Entry 7V1A (X-ray diffraction, 1.84 A resolution); this record covers chains A and B.

== Chain A ==
Molecule: Talin-1
Source organism: Mus musculus
Notes: fragment: R7R8 domain
UniProt: P26039 (TLN1_MOUSE); residue numbers follow UniProt; this construct covers 1357-1657
Amino-acid sequence (301 residues; each row starts with the number of its first residue):
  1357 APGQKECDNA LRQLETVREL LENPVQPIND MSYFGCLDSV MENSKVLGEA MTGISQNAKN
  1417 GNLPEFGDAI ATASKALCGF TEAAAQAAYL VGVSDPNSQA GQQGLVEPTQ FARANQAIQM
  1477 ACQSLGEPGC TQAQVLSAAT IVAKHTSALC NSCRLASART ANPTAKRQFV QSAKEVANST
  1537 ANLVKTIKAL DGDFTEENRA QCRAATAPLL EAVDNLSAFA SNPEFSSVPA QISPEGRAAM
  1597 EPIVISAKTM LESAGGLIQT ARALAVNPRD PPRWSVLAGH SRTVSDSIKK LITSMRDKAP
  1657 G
Disordered / not traced: 1657
Swiss-Prot annotation at these positions:
  - modified residue: K1544 (N6-acetyllysine)
  - mutagenesis: G1404 (G1404L: Does not affect focal adhesion (FA) formation, cell adhesion and spreading. Impairs the interaction with KANK1 and abrogates KANK1 association with FAs ...), W1630 (W1630A: Impairs the interaction with KANK1), S1641 (S1641E: Does not significantly affect the interaction with KANK1)

== Chain B ==
Molecule: Asp-ile-asp-gln-met-phe-ser-thr-leu-leu-gly-glu-MK8-asp-leu-leu-MK8-gln-ser
Amino-acid sequence (19 residues; each row starts with the number of its first residue):
     7 DIDQMFSTLL GELDLLLQS
Modified positions: L19 (2-methyl-L-norleucine; MK8); L23 (2-methyl-L-norleucine; MK8)
Glycans and other covalent adducts: covalent link L19-L23
Reported in the primary citation:
  - conformationally variable residues (helix shift): L15
  - mutagenesis - T14E: increased binding to Talin-1 (chain A)
  - mutagenesis - T14E: decreased binding to beta3-THD

== How chain A and chain B interact ==
Residue-residue contacts (18):
  L1492(A) - F12(B)  hydrophobic
  A1495(A) - F12(B)  hydrophobic
  T1496(A) - L15(B)
  A1499(A) - L15(B)
  A1499(A) - L16(B)  hydrophobic
  S1503(A) - L15(B)
  S1503(A) - L16(B)
  S1503(A) - G17(B)
  C1506(A) - L19(B)
  C1506(A) - L22(B)  hydrophobic
  V1526(A) - L22(B)  hydrophobic
  V1526(A) - S25(B)
  A1529(A) - L22(B)  hydrophobic
  K1530(A) - L22(B)
  K1530(A) - L23(B)
  K1530(A) - S25(B)  hydrogen bond (side chain-backbone)
  N1534(A) - L23(B)
  K1544(A) - D9(B)  salt bridge
Other interface residues (no listed pair), chain A (15 interface residues in all): K1500, N1507, A1533, V1540
Other interface residues (no listed pair), chain B (12 interface residues in all): I8, M11, E18
The authors on this interface:
  - pairs named by the authors: T1496(A)-L15(B) (hydrophobic contact), A1499(A)-L15(B) (hydrophobic contact)
  - interface residues, chain B: F12(B), L15(B), L16(B), L22(B)

== Overview ==
15 residues of chain A and 12 residues of chain B are in contact; the contacts include 1 hydrogen bond and 1
salt bridge. Polar contacts include K1544(A)-D9(B) and K1530(A)-S25(B). The authors report hydrophobic
contacts between T1496(A) and L15(B) and A1499(A) and L15(B). The paper reports that T14E of chain B increases
binding to Talin-1 (chain A); interface residues F12(B), L15(B) and L16(B) among others.
Here chain A is Talin-1 (Mus musculus) and chain B is
Asp-ile-asp-gln-met-phe-ser-thr-leu-leu-gly-glu-MK8-asp-leu-leu-MK8-gln-ser. Entry 7V1A (Stapled TBS peptide
from RIAM bound to talin R7R8 domains) was determined by X-ray diffraction.
